8D9S - chains Y and M of the 60 polymer chains in the assembly; structure by electron microscopy, 20.00 A resolution (very low resolution: no residue pairs are listed; an interface is given only as per-side residue counts).

# Chain Y
Molecule: HLA class I histocompatibility antigen, A alpha chain
Organism: Homo sapiens
Reference sequence: P04439 (HLAA_HUMAN); residue numbers follow UniProt; this construct covers 334-365
Chain sequence (44 residues; numbered 328 to 371; the number before each row is that of its first residue):
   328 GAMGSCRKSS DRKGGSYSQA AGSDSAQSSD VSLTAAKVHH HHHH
Unresolved in the structure: 328-337, 356-371
Construct notes: expression tag (328-333, 366-371); engineered mutation S345 (Thr in P04439), G349 (Ser in P04439), S355 (Gly in P04439), A363 (Cys in P04439)

# Chain M
Molecule: AP-1 complex subunit mu-1
Organism: Mus musculus
Reference sequence: P35585 (AP1M1_MOUSE); residues 1-423 here = UniProt positions 1-423
Chain sequence (423 residues; row label = number of the first residue in the row):
     1 MSASAVYVLD LKGKVLICRN YRGDVDMSEV EHFMPILMEK EEEGMLSPIL AHGGVRFMWI
    61 KHNNLYLVAT SKKNACVSLV FSFLYKVVQV FSEYFKELEE ESIRDNFVII YELLDELMDF
   121 GYPQTTDSKI LQEYITQEGH KLETGAPRPP ATVTNAVSWR SEGIKYRKNE VFLDVIEAVN
   181 LLVSANGNVL RSEIVGSIKM RVFLSGMPEL RLGLNDKVLF DNTGRGKSKS VELEDVKFHQ
   241 CVRLSRFEND RTISFIPPDG EFELMSYRLN THVKPLIWIE SVIEKHSHSR IEYMVKAKSQ
   301 FKRRSTANNV EIHIPVPNDA DSPKFKTTVG SVKWVPENSE IVWSVKSFPG GKEYLMRAHF
   361 GLPSVEAEDK EGKPPISVKF EIPYFTTSGI QVRYLKIIEK SGYQALPWVR YITQNGDYQL
   421 RTQ
Unresolved in the structure: 1, 139-145

# How chain Y and chain M interact
At this resolution (20 A) residue pairs are not listed: 10 residues of chain Y and 13 of chain M lie at the interface.

# In short
10 residues of chain Y face 13 of chain M across their interface.
Here chain Y is HLA class I histocompatibility antigen, A alpha chain (Homo sapiens) and chain M is AP-1
complex subunit mu-1 (Mus musculus). Entry 8D9S (AP-1, Arf1, Nef lattice on MHC-I lipopeptide incorporated
wide membrane tubes, centered on beta-Arf1) was determined by electron microscopy together with 7UX3, 8D4C,
8D4D, 8D4E, 8D4F, 8D4G and 5 further entries from the same study.
